PDB entry 4HUX | X-ray diffraction, 2.20 A resolution | chains A and C of the 3 polymer chains in the assembly

[Chain A]
Protein: H-2 class I histocompatibility antigen, D-B alpha chain
Organism: Mus musculus
UniProt: P01899 (HA11_MOUSE); residues 1-280 here correspond to UniProt positions 25-304 (UniProt number = residue number + 24)
Sequence (280 residues; numbered 1 to 280; the number before each row is that of its first residue):
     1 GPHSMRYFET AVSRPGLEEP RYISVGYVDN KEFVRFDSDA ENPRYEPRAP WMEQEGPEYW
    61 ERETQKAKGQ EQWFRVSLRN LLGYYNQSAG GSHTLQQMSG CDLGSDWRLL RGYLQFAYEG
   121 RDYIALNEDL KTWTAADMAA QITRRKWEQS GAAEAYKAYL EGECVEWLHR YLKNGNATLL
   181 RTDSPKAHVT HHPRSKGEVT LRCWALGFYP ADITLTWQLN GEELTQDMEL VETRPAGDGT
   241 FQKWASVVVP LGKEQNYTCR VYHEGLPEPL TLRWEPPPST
Not modelled in the structure: 252-254, 277-280
Construct notes: engineered mutation A155 (His179 in P01899)
Cystine bridges: C101-C164, C203-C259
What the authors report for this chain:
  - mutagenesis - H155A: decreased stability with NP peptide (chain C)

[Chain C]
Protein: NP peptide
Sequence (9 residues; row label = number of the first residue in the row):
     1 ASNENMETM

[How chain A and chain C interact]
Contacting residue pairs (45; chain A residue first):
  Y7(A) - A1(C)  hydrogen bond (side chain-backbone)
  Y7(A) - S2(C)  hydrogen bond (side chain-backbone)
  Y45(A) - S2(C)
  E63(A) - A1(C)
  E63(A) - S2(C)  hydrogen bond
  K66(A) - A1(C)
  K66(A) - S2(C)  hydrogen bond (side chain-backbone)
  K66(A) - E4(C)
  G69(A) - E4(C)
  Q70(A) - N3(C)
  Q70(A) - E4(C)
  Q70(A) - N5(C)  hydrogen bond (side chain-backbone)
  W73(A) - N5(C)
  W73(A) - M6(C)  hydrogen bond (side chain-backbone)
  W73(A) - E7(C)  hydrogen bond (side chain-backbone)
  W73(A) - T8(C)
  W73(A) - M9(C)  hydrophobic
  S77(A) - T8(C)
  S77(A) - M9(C)  hydrogen bond (side chain-backbone)
  N80(A) - T8(C)
  N80(A) - M9(C)  hydrogen bond (side chain-backbone)
  L81(A) - M9(C)  hydrophobic
  Y84(A) - M9(C)  hydrogen bond (side chain-backbone)
  L95(A) - M9(C)  hydrophobic
  Q97(A) - N5(C)  hydrogen bond
  F116(A) - M9(C)  hydrophobic
  Y123(A) - M9(C)  hydrophobic
  I124(A) - M9(C)  hydrophobic
  T143(A) - M9(C)  hydrogen bond (side chain-backbone)
  K146(A) - T8(C)  hydrogen bond
  K146(A) - M9(C)
  W147(A) - E7(C)  hydrogen bond (side chain-backbone)
  W147(A) - T8(C)  hydrogen bond (side chain-backbone)
  W147(A) - M9(C)  hydrophobic
  S150(A) - E7(C)  hydrogen bond
  A152(A) - E7(C)
  A155(A) - M6(C)  hydrophobic
  Y156(A) - N3(C)
  Y156(A) - N5(C)
  Y156(A) - M6(C)  hydrogen bond (side chain-backbone)
  Y159(A) - A1(C)  hydrogen bond (side chain-backbone)
  Y159(A) - S2(C)
  Y159(A) - N3(C)
  W167(A) - A1(C)
  Y171(A) - A1(C)  hydrogen bond (side chain-backbone)
Interface residues without a listed pair, chain A (31 interface residues in all): M5, Y59, F74, V76, E163

[Overview]
The interface between chain A and chain C involves 31 residues on one side and 9 on the other; the contacts
include 19 hydrogen bonds. Polar contacts include Y7(A)-A1(C), Y7(A)-S2(C) and E63(A)-S2(C). From the paper:
H155A of chain A reduces stability with NP peptide (chain C).
Chain A is H-2 class I histocompatibility antigen, D-B alpha chain (Mus musculus) and chain C is NP peptide;
the structure, Crystal Structure of H2Db-H155A-NP, was determined by X-ray diffraction together with 4HUU,
4HUV, 4HUW and 4HV8 from the same study.
